PDB entry 9E2W | electron microscopy, 3.30 A resolution | chains 2 and 6 of the 15 polymer chains in the assembly

# Chain 2
Protein: DNA replication licensing factor MCM2
Source organism: Saccharomyces cerevisiae W303
Notes: EC 3.6.4.12
Reference sequence: P29469 (MCM2_YEAST); residues 1-868 here = UniProt positions 1-868
Amino-acid sequence (868 residues; row label = number of the first residue in the row):
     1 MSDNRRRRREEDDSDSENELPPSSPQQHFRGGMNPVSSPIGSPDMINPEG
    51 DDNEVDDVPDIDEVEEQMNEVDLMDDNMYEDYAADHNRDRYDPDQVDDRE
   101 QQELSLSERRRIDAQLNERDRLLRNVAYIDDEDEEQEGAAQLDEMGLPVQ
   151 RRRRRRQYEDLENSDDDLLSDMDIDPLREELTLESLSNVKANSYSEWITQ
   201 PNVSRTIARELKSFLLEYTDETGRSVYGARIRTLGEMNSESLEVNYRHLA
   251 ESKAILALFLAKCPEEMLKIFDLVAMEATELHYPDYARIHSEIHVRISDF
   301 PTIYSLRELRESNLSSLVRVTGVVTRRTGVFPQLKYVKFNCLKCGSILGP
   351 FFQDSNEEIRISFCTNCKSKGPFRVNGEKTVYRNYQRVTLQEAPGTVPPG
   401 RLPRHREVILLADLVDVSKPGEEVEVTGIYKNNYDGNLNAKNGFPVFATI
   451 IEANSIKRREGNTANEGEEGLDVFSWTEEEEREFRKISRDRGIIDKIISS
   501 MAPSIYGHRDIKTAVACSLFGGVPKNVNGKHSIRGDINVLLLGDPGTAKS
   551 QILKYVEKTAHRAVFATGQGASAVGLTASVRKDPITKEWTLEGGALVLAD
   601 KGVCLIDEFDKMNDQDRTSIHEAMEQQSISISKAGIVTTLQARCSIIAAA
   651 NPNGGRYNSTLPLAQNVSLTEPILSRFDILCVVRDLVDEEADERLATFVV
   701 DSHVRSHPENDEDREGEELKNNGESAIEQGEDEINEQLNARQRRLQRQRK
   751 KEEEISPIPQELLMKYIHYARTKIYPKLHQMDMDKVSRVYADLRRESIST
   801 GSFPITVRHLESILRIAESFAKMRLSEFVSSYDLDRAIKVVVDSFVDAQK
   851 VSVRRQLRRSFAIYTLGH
Unresolved in the structure: 1-173, 711-738, 866-868
Ion coordination: Zn2+: Cys-341, Cys-364; Mg2+: Ser-550 (together with ADP)
Small-molecule neighbours:
  - ADP (adenosine-5'-diphosphate): Ser-504, Ile-505, Tyr-506, Gly-507, His-508, Asp-544, Pro-545, Gly-546, Thr-547, Ala-548, Lys-549, Ser-550, Gln-551, Leu-695, Val-699
  - ATP (adenosine-5'-triphosphate): His-531, Glu-625, Gln-626, Pro-672, Arg-676, Val-807, Arg-808, Glu-811
UniProt features mapped onto this chain:
  - zinc finger: Cys-341 to Cys-367 (C4-type)
  - motif: Ser-675 to Asp-678 (Arginine finger)
  - binding site (ATP): Gly-543 to Ser-550
  - modified residue (Phosphoserine): Ser-14, Ser-16, Ser-23, Ser-164, Ser-170
  - natural variant: Glu-392 (E392K: In allele MCM2-1)
  - mutagenesis: Cys-364 (C364Y/F/S/H: Loss of activity), Cys-367 (C367Y/F/S/H: Loss of activity), Lys-549 (K549A: Reduces MCM2-7 complex helicase activity. Abolishes MCM2-7 complex helicase activity; when associated with MCM5 A-422. Reduces MCM2-7 complex helicase activity; when associated with MCM3 A-415), Arg-676 (R676A: Loss of MCM2-7 complex helicase activity)

# Chain 6
Protein: DNA replication licensing factor MCM6
Source organism: Saccharomyces cerevisiae W303
Notes: EC 3.6.4.12
Reference sequence: P53091 (MCM6_YEAST); the author numbering skips numbers that UniProt does not, so the offset changes along the chain: 1-91 = UniProt 1-91; 181-1106 = UniProt 92-1017
Amino-acid sequence (1017 residues; row label = number of the first residue in the row; note: 89 numbers in that range are skipped by the numbering (no residue carries them; nothing is unmodelled there)):
     1 MSSPFPADTPSSNRPSNSSPPPSSIGAGFGSSSGLDSQIGSRLHFPSSSQ
    51 PHVSNSQTGPFVNDSTQFSSQRLQTDGSATNDMEGNEPARS
   181 FKSRALNHVKKVDDVTGEKVREAFEQFLEDFSVQSTDTGEVEKVYRAQIE
   231 FMKIYDLNTIYIDYQHLSMRENGALAMAISEQYYRFLPFLQKGLRRVVRK
   281 YAPELLNTSDSLKRSEGDEGQADEDEQQDDDMNGSSLPRDSGSSAAPGNG
   331 TSAMATRSITTSTSPEQTERVFQISFFNLPTVHRIRDIRSEKIGSLLSIS
   381 GTVTRTSEVRPELYKASFTCDMCRAIVDNVEQSFKYTEPTFCPNPSCENR
   431 AFWTLNVTRSRFLDWQKVRIQENANEIPTGSMPRTLDVILRGDSVERAKP
   481 GDRCKFTGVEIVVPDVTQLGLPGVKPSSTLDTRGISKTTEGLNSGVTGLR
   531 SLGVRDLTYKISFLACHVISIGSNIGASSPDANSNNRETELQMAANLQAN
   581 NVYQDNERDQEVFLNSLSSDEINELKEMVKDEHIYDKLVRSIAPAVFGHE
   631 AVKKGILLQMLGGVHKSTVEGIKLRGDINICVVGDPSTSKSQFLKYVVGF
   681 APRSVYTSGKASSAAGLTAAVVRDEEGGDYTIEAGALMLADNGICCIDEF
   731 DKMDISDQVAIHEAMEQQTISIAKAGIHATLNARTSILAAANPVGGRYNR
   781 KLSLRGNLNMTAPIMSRFDLFFVILDDCNEKIDTELASHIVDLHMKRDEA
   831 IEPPFSAEQLRRYIKYARTFKPILTKEARSYLVEKYKELRKDDAQGFSRS
   881 SYRITVRQLESMIRLSEAIARANCVDEITPSFIAEAYDLLRQSIIRVDVD
   931 DVEMDEEFDNIESQSHAASGNNDDNDDGTGSGVITSEPPADIEEGQSEAT
   981 ARPGTSEKKKTTVTYDKYVSMMNMIVRKIAEVDREGAEELTAVDIVDWYL
  1031 LQKENDLGSLAEYWEERRLAFKVIKRLVKDRILMEIHGTRHNLRDLENEE
  1081 NENNKTVYVIHPNCEVLDQLEPQDSS
Unresolved in the structure: 1-90, 214-220, 290-340, 508-517, 553-588, 875-881, 925-1106
Ion coordination: Zn2+: Cys-400, Cys-403, Cys-422, Cys-427; Mg2+: Ser-671 (together with ATP)
Small-molecule neighbours:
  - ADP (adenosine-5'-diphosphate): Leu-654, Glu-746, Gln-747, Arg-797, Val-886, Arg-887, Glu-890
  - ATP (adenosine-5'-triphosphate): Ala-625, Val-626, Phe-627, His-629, Pro-666, Ser-667, Thr-668, Ser-669, Lys-670, Ser-671, Gln-672, Asp-728, Asn-772, Leu-816, His-819, Ile-820
UniProt features mapped onto this chain:
  - motif: Ser-796 to Asp-799 (Arginine finger)
  - binding site (ATP): Gly-664 to Ser-671
  - modified residue: Ser-78 (Phosphoserine), Ser-338 (Phosphoserine), Ser-461 (Phosphoserine), Thr-855 (Phosphothreonine)

# How chain 2 and chain 6 interact
Pairs across the interface (145):
  Ser-187(2) / Thr-341(6)
  Ser-187(2) / Ser-342(6)
  Asn-188(2) / Thr-343(6)
  Val-189(2) / Thr-343(6)  hydrogen bond (backbone-side chain)
  Val-189(2) / Pro-345(6)  hydrophobic
  Ala-191(2) / Pro-345(6)
  Asn-192(2) / Pro-345(6)
  Ser-193(2) / Glu-346(6)
  Tyr-194(2) / Pro-345(6)
  Tyr-194(2) / Glu-346(6)
  Leu-258(2) / Ser-342(6)
  Arg-307(2) / Glu-476(6)  salt bridge
  Arg-307(2) / Lys-479(6)
  Arg-310(2) / Val-389(6)
  Arg-310(2) / Asp-444(6)
  Arg-310(2) / Glu-476(6)
  Glu-311(2) / Phe-442(6)
  Glu-311(2) / Asp-444(6)
  Ser-362(2) / Phe-432(6)
  Pro-394(2) / Ile-712(6)  hydrophobic
  Pro-394(2) / Ala-759(6)  hydrophobic
  Pro-394(2) / Leu-761(6)  hydrophobic
  Gly-395(2) / Asn-762(6)
  Pro-399(2) / Met-718(6)
  Pro-399(2) / Leu-719(6)
  Gly-400(2) / Ala-714(6)
  Arg-401(2) / Lys-479(6)
  Arg-401(2) / Pro-480(6)  hydrogen bond (side chain-backbone)
  Arg-404(2) / Thr-386(6)  hydrogen bond (side chain-backbone)
  Arg-404(2) / Ser-387(6)
  Arg-404(2) / Glu-388(6)
  Arg-404(2) / Glu-476(6)  salt bridge
  His-405(2) / Glu-388(6)
  Arg-406(2) / Glu-388(6)  salt bridge
  Gly-421(2) / His-758(6)
  Asn-432(2) / Phe-442(6)
  Tyr-434(2) / Tyr-416(6)  hydrophobic
  Tyr-434(2) / Leu-501(6)
  Tyr-434(2) / Pro-502(6)
  Gly-436(2) / Val-504(6)
  Leu-438(2) / Arg-390(6)
  Asn-439(2) / Phe-414(6)
  Asn-439(2) / Tyr-416(6)
  Asn-439(2) / Val-496(6)
  Asn-439(2) / Leu-501(6)
  Ala-440(2) / Val-496(6)  hydrophobic
  Ala-440(2) / Thr-497(6)
  Asn-442(2) / Arg-390(6)
  Asn-442(2) / Trp-445(6)
  Asn-442(2) / Lys-447(6)
  Gly-443(2) / Phe-414(6)
  Gly-443(2) / Val-496(6)
  Phe-444(2) / Glu-392(6)
  Phe-444(2) / Phe-414(6)
  Phe-444(2) / Trp-445(6)
  Phe-444(2) / Arg-471(6)
  Pro-445(2) / Glu-392(6)
  Pro-445(2) / Leu-393(6)  hydrogen bond (backbone-backbone)
  Pro-445(2) / Ser-413(6)
  Pro-445(2) / Phe-414(6)
  Val-446(2) / Pro-391(6)
  Val-446(2) / Trp-445(6)  hydrophobic
  Phe-447(2) / Pro-391(6)  hydrogen bond (backbone-backbone)
  Phe-447(2) / Leu-393(6)  hydrophobic
  Phe-447(2) / Leu-435(6)  hydrophobic
  Phe-447(2) / Phe-442(6)  hydrophobic
  Thr-449(2) / Pro-391(6)
  Glu-460(2) / His-758(6)  salt bridge
  Ser-504(2) / Thr-648(6)
  Ser-504(2) / Glu-650(6)  hydrogen bond
  Pro-545(2) / Arg-887(6)
  Gly-546(2) / Thr-885(6)
  Gly-546(2) / Val-886(6)
  Ser-550(2) / Gln-747(6)
  Gln-551(2) / Ile-652(6)
  Gln-551(2) / Lys-653(6)
  Gln-551(2) / Gln-747(6)
  Lys-554(2) / Thr-749(6)
  Tyr-555(2) / Glu-650(6)
  Lys-558(2) / Glu-650(6)
  Phe-565(2) / Glu-743(6)
  Phe-565(2) / Ser-751(6)
  Thr-567(2) / Glu-743(6)  hydrogen bond
  Thr-567(2) / Ser-751(6)
  Gln-569(2) / Val-739(6)
  Gln-569(2) / Lys-754(6)
  Gly-570(2) / Ser-751(6)
  Gly-570(2) / Ile-752(6)
  Gly-570(2) / Ala-753(6)  hydrogen bond (backbone-backbone)
  Gly-570(2) / Lys-754(6)
  Ala-571(2) / Ala-753(6)
  Ser-572(2) / Ala-753(6)  hydrogen bond (backbone-backbone)
  Ser-572(2) / Lys-754(6)
  Ser-572(2) / Ala-755(6)
  Gly-575(2) / Ala-753(6)
  Gly-575(2) / Lys-754(6)
  Gly-575(2) / Ala-755(6)
  Ser-579(2) / Ala-755(6)
  Ser-579(2) / Gly-756(6)
  Arg-581(2) / Gly-707(6)
  Arg-581(2) / Asp-709(6)
  Pro-584(2) / Gly-707(6)
  Glu-592(2) / Gly-756(6)
  Leu-598(2) / His-758(6)
  Glu-608(2) / His-742(6)
  Lys-611(2) / Val-739(6)
  Arg-656(2) / Tyr-882(6)
  Asp-685(2) / Arg-870(6)  salt bridge
  Asp-685(2) / Tyr-882(6)  hydrogen bond (backbone-side chain)
  Asp-685(2) / Thr-885(6)
  Leu-686(2) / Arg-870(6)  hydrogen bond (backbone-side chain)
  Leu-686(2) / Tyr-882(6)
  Val-687(2) / Arg-870(6)
  Val-687(2) / Tyr-882(6)
  Glu-689(2) / Lys-867(6)
  Glu-689(2) / Lys-871(6)
  Asp-692(2) / Arg-870(6)  salt bridge
  Glu-693(2) / Val-863(6)
  Glu-693(2) / Lys-867(6)  salt bridge
  Leu-695(2) / Val-886(6)  hydrophobic
  Ala-696(2) / Val-863(6)  hydrophobic
  Ala-696(2) / Tyr-866(6)  hydrophobic
  Ala-696(2) / Leu-889(6)  hydrophobic
  Thr-697(2) / Val-863(6)
  Val-699(2) / Leu-889(6)  hydrophobic
  Val-700(2) / Arg-859(6)
  Val-700(2) / Leu-862(6)  hydrophobic
  Asp-701(2) / Arg-859(6)  salt bridge
  His-703(2) / Lys-646(6)
  His-703(2) / Leu-654(6)
  His-703(2) / Glu-890(6)  salt bridge
  Val-704(2) / Leu-854(6)  hydrophobic
  Val-704(2) / Arg-859(6)
  Ser-706(2) / Lys-646(6)
  Ser-706(2) / Ser-647(6)
  Ser-706(2) / Thr-648(6)
  His-707(2) / Lys-646(6)
  His-707(2) / Lys-851(6)  hydrogen bond (side chain-backbone)
  His-707(2) / Pro-852(6)  hydrogen bond (side chain-backbone)
  His-707(2) / Ile-853(6)
  Pro-708(2) / Val-644(6)
  Pro-708(2) / His-645(6)
  Glu-709(2) / Lys-851(6)
  Gln-748(2) / Val-649(6)
  Ile-755(2) / Val-649(6)  hydrophobic
Interface residues without a listed pair, chain 2 (97 interface residues in all): Ile-255, Leu-314, Arg-360, Phe-363, Lys-370, Asn-437, Lys-441, Ala-464, Pro-503, Val-564, Ala-566, Val-574, Leu-576, Lys-582, Ser-702, Arg-705, Lys-751, Glu-752, Gln-760
Interface residues without a listed pair, chain 6 (98 interface residues in all): Ser-344, Met-402, Gln-412, Lys-415, Trp-433, Leu-443, Gln-446, Ile-469, Asp-482, Ile-491, Val-493, Gly-651, Arg-703, Ile-735, Ser-736, Thr-760, Arg-797, Ala-874, Ile-893

# Overview
The interface between chain 2 and chain 6 involves 97 residues on one side and 98 on the other; the contacts
include 13 hydrogen bonds and 9 salt bridges. Polar contacts include Arg-307(2)/Glu-476(6),
Arg-404(2)/Glu-476(6) and Arg-406(2)/Glu-388(6). ADP is bound between chain 2 and chain 6.
Here chain 2 is DNA replication licensing factor MCM2 and chain 6 is DNA replication licensing factor MCM6,
both from Saccharomyces cerevisiae W303. Entry 9E2W (Cryo-EM structure of yeast CMG helicase stalled at
G4-containing DNA template, state 1) was determined by electron microscopy together with 9E2Y, 9E2Z and 9E2X
from the same study.
